Entry 3SG6 (X-ray diffraction, 1.70 A resolution); this record covers chain A.

[Chain A]
Name: Myosin light chain kinase, Green fluorescent protein, Calmodulin-1 chimera
Source organism: Gallus gallus
UniProt: chimeric construct of Q6LDG3, P42212, P0DP29: residues 41-59 from Q6LDG3 (Q6LDG3_CHICK) positions 37-55 (UniProt number = residue number - 4); residues 63-152 from P42212 positions 149-238 (UniProt number = residue number + 86); residues 161-303 from P42212 positions 2-144 (UniProt number = residue number - 159); residues 306-452 from P0DP29 positions 3-149 (UniProt number = residue number - 303)
Sequence (450 residues; each row starts with the number of its first residue; note: 2 numbers in that range are skipped by the numbering (no residue carries them; nothing is unmodelled there)):
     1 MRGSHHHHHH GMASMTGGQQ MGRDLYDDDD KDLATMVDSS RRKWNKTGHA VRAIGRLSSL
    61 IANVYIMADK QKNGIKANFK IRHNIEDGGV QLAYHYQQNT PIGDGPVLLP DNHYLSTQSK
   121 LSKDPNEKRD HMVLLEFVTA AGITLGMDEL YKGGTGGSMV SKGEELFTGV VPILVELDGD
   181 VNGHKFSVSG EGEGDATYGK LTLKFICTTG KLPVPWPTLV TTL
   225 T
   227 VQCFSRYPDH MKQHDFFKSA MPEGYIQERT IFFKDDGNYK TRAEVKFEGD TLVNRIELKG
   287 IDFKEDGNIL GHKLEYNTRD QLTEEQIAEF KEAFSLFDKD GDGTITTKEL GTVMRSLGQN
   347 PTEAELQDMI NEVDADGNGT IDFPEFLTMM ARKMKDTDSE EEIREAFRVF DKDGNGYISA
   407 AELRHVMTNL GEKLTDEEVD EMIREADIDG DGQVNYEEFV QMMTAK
Unresolved in the structure: 1-39, 146-161, 304-306, 379-384, 451-452
Construct notes: expression tag (1-40); engineered mutation Asn-45 (Gln41 in Q6LDG3), Ala-77 (Val163 in P42212), Gly-89 (Ser175 in P42212), Tyr-94 (Asp180 in P42212), Lys-120 (Ala206 in P42212), Leu-145 (His231 in P42212), Leu-223 (Phe64 in P42212), Ile-252 (Val93 in P42212); linker (60-62, 153-160, 304-305); chromophore (225)
Modified positions: Thr-225 (chromophore; CRO)
UniProt features mapped onto this chain:
  - binding site (Ca(2+)): Asp-324, Asp-326, Asp-328, Thr-330, Glu-335, Asp-360, Asp-362, Asn-364, Thr-366, Glu-371, Asp-397, Asp-399, Asn-401, Tyr-403, Glu-408, Asp-433, Asp-435, Asp-437, Gln-439, Glu-444
  - modified residue: Lys-325 (N6-acetyllysine), Thr-348 (Phosphothreonine), Ser-385 (Phosphoserine), Lys-398 (N6-acetyllysine), Tyr-403 (Phosphotyrosine), Ser-405 (Phosphoserine), Thr-414 (Phosphothreonine), Lys-419 (N6,N6,N6-trimethyllysine), Tyr-442 (Phosphotyrosine)
  - cross-link: Lys-325 (Glycyl lysine isopeptide (Lys-Gly) (interchain with G-Cter in SUMO2))
Covalently attached groups: covalent link Leu-223/Thr-225; covalent link Thr-225/Val-227
Metal / ion sites: Ca2+ site 1: Asp-324, Asp-326, Asp-328, Thr-330, Glu-335; Ca2+ site 2: Asp-360, Asp-362, Asn-364, Thr-366, Glu-371; Ca2+ site 3: Asp-397, Asp-399, Asn-401, Tyr-403, Glu-408; Ca2+ site 4: Asp-433, Asp-435, Asp-437, Gln-439, Glu-444

[Overview]
Asp-324, Asp-326, Asp-328, Thr-330 and Glu-335 form the Ca2+ site 1. Asp-360, Asp-362, Asn-364, Thr-366 and
Glu-371 form the Ca2+ site 2. UniProt lists 20 Ca2+-binding residues.
Chain A is Myosin light chain kinase, Green fluorescent protein, Calmodulin-1 chimera (Gallus gallus); the
structure, Crystal Structure of Dimeric GCaMP2-LIA(linker 1), was determined by X-ray diffraction, deposited
together with 3SG2, 3SG3, 3SG4, 3SG5 and 3SG7.
